PDB entry 3FCL | X-ray diffraction, 1.70 A resolution | chain A

== Chain A ==
Protein: Uracil-DNA glycosylase
From: Homo sapiens
Notes: EC 3.2.2.-
Reference sequence: P13051 (UNG_HUMAN); residues 85-304 here correspond to UniProt positions 94-313 (UniProt number = residue number + 9)
Amino-acid sequence (223 residues; row label = number of the first residue in the row):
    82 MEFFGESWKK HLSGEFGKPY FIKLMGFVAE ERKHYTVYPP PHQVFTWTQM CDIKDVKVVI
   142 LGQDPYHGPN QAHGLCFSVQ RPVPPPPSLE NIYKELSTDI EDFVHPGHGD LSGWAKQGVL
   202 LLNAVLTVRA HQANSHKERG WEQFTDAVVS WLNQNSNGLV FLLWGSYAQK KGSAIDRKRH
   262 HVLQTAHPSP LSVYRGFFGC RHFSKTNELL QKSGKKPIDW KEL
Not modelled in the structure: 82
Construct notes: expression tag (82-84)
Residues lining bound ligands: 3FL (3-{[(4-{[(2,6-dioxo-1,2,3,6-tetrahydropyrimidin-4-yl)methyl]amino}butyl)amino]methyl}benzoic acid): G143, Q144, D145, P146, Y147, L156, C157, F158, S169, N204, H268, S270, L272, S273
Swiss-Prot annotation at these positions:
  - active site: D145 (Proton acceptor)
  - binding site (uracil): Q144, F158, N204, H268
  - binding site (dsDNA): H148, S169, S247, H268, S270, S273, R276
  - modified residue: K286 (N6-acetyllysine)

== Overview ==
Ligands of chain A: compound 3FL. From UniProt: active-site residue D145, 4 uracil-binding residues and 7
dsDNA-binding residues.
Chain A is Uracil-DNA glycosylase (Homo sapiens); the structure, Complex of UNG2 and a fragment-based designed
inhibitor, was determined by X-ray diffraction, deposited together with 3FCF and 3FCK.
